PDB entry 9FPE | X-ray diffraction, 1.35 A resolution | chains B and C of the 3 polymer chains in the assembly

# Chain B (and C)
Protein: Purine nucleoside phosphorylase DeoD-type
Source organism: Escherichia coli K-12
Notes: EC 2.4.2.1; chain C of this document is another copy of the same molecule, construct and numbering; everything in this record applies to it too
Reference sequence: P0ABP8 (DEOD_ECOLI); residues 0-238 here correspond to UniProt positions 1-239 (UniProt number = residue number + 1)
Sequence (239 residues; each row starts with the number of its first residue; numbering starts at 0):
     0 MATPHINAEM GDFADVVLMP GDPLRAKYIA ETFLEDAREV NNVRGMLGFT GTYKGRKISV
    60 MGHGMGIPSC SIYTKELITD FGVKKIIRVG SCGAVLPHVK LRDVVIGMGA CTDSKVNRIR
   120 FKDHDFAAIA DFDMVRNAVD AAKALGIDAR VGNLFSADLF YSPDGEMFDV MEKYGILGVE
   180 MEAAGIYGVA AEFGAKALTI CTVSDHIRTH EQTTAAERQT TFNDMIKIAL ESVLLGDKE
Unresolved in the structure: 0, 238
Residues lining bound ligands: N,2,3-etheno-2-aminopurine (A1IEC): S90, C91, G92, A156, F159, V178, E179, M180, S203, D204, I206
Swiss-Prot annotation at these positions:
  - active site: D204 (Proton donor)
  - binding site (a purine D-ribonucleoside): H4, E179 to E181, S203, D204
  - binding site (phosphate): G20, R24, R43, R87 to S90
  - site: R217 (Important for catalytic activity)
  - modified residue: K26 (N6-acetyllysine)
From the paper describing this entry:
  - binding site for phosphate ion: R24, R43, R87
  - binding site for N,2,3-etheno-2-aminopurine: D204
  - catalytic residues: D204, R217 (citing earlier work)

# Interface between chain B and chain C
Residue-residue contacts - 77 pairs, chain B then chain C:
  M107(B) - M107(C)  hydrophobic
  M107(B) - I128(C)  hydrophobic
  M107(B) - A129(C)
  M107(B) - F131(C)  hydrophobic
  A109(B) - A126(C)
  C110(B) - F120(C)  hydrophobic
  C110(B) - D124(C)
  C110(B) - F125(C)  hydrophobic
  C110(B) - A126(C)  hydrogen bond (side chain-backbone)
  T111(B) - H123(C)
  T111(B) - D124(C)  hydrogen bond (backbone-backbone)
  D112(B) - H123(C)
  R117(B) - R117(C)
  R117(B) - D122(C)  hydrogen bond (side chain-backbone)
  R117(B) - H123(C)  hydrogen bond (side chain-backbone)
  R117(B) - D124(C)  salt bridge
  R119(B) - V169(C)
  R119(B) - Y173(C)
  F120(B) - C110(C)  hydrophobic
  F120(B) - F154(C)  hydrophobic
  F120(B) - M166(C)  hydrophobic
  F120(B) - V169(C)  hydrophobic
  K121(B) - D163(C)  salt bridge
  K121(B) - E165(C)  salt bridge
  K121(B) - M166(C)
  K121(B) - V169(C)
  D122(B) - R117(C)  hydrogen bond (backbone-side chain)
  H123(B) - T111(C)
  H123(B) - D112(C)
  H123(B) - R117(C)  hydrogen bond (backbone-side chain)
  H123(B) - M166(C)
  D124(B) - C110(C)
  D124(B) - T111(C)  hydrogen bond (backbone-backbone)
  D124(B) - R117(C)  salt bridge
  F125(B) - C110(C)  hydrophobic
  F125(B) - N152(C)
  F125(B) - Y173(C)  hydrophobic
  A126(B) - A109(C)
  A126(B) - C110(C)  hydrogen bond (backbone-side chain)
  A126(B) - N152(C)  hydrogen bond (backbone-side chain)
  I128(B) - M107(C)  hydrophobic
  I128(B) - G151(C)
  I128(B) - N152(C)
  A129(B) - M107(C)
  F131(B) - M107(C)  hydrophobic
  F131(B) - F131(C)  hydrophobic
  F131(B) - V134(C)  hydrophobic
  F131(B) - V138(C)  hydrophobic
  F131(B) - V150(C)  hydrophobic
  V134(B) - F131(C)  hydrophobic
  R135(B) - R135(C)
  R135(B) - D139(C)  salt bridge
  V138(B) - F131(C)  hydrophobic
  V138(B) - R135(C)
  V150(B) - F131(C)  hydrophobic
  G151(B) - I128(C)
  N152(B) - F125(C)
  N152(B) - A126(C)  hydrogen bond (side chain-backbone)
  N152(B) - I128(C)
  F154(B) - F120(C)  hydrophobic
  D163(B) - K121(C)  salt bridge
  E165(B) - K121(C)
  M166(B) - F120(C)  hydrophobic
  M166(B) - K121(C)
  M166(B) - H123(C)
  V169(B) - R119(C)
  V169(B) - F120(C)  hydrophobic
  V169(B) - K121(C)
  K172(B) - A190(C)
  Y173(B) - R119(C)
  Y173(B) - F120(C)  hydrophobic
  Y173(B) - F125(C)  hydrophobic
  Y173(B) - A190(C)  hydrophobic
  Y173(B) - E191(C)
  A190(B) - K172(C)
  A190(B) - Y173(C)
  E191(B) - Y173(C)
Other interface residues (no listed pair), chain B (41 interface residues in all): G108, S113, N116, A127, D130, D139, M170, I175, G187
Other interface residues (no listed pair), chain C (41 interface residues in all): G108, S113, N116, A127, D130, M170, I175, G187

# Overview
Chain B and chain C each contribute 41 residues to their interface, with 10 hydrogen bonds and 6 salt bridges.
Among the polar pairs are R117(B)-D124(C), K121(B)-D163(C) and K121(B)-E165(C). Chain B binds
N,2,3-etheno-2-aminopurine. From the paper: catalytic residues D204(B) and R217(B); a binding site for
phosphate ion at R24(B), R43(B) and R87(B).
Chain B and chain C are both Purine nucleoside phosphorylase DeoD-type (Escherichia coli K-12); the structure,
Wild type Purine Nucleoside Phosphorylase from E.coli in complex with N2,3-etheno-2-aminopurine, was
determined by X-ray diffraction (same publication as 9FXE).
